Entry 6VY9 (X-ray diffraction, 3.19 A resolution); this record covers chains A and D of the 4 polymer chains in the assembly.

== Chain A (and D) ==
Protein: Deoxybrevianamide E synthase notF
Organism: Aspergillus sp
Notes: EC 2.5.1.109; chain D of this document is another copy of the same molecule, construct and numbering; everything in this record applies to it too
UniProt: E0Y3X1 (NOTF_ASPSM); numbering as in UniProt (aligned over 1-452)
Sequence (472 residues; row label = number of the first residue in the row; numbers below 1 keep their minus sign (Met-19 is residue -19)):
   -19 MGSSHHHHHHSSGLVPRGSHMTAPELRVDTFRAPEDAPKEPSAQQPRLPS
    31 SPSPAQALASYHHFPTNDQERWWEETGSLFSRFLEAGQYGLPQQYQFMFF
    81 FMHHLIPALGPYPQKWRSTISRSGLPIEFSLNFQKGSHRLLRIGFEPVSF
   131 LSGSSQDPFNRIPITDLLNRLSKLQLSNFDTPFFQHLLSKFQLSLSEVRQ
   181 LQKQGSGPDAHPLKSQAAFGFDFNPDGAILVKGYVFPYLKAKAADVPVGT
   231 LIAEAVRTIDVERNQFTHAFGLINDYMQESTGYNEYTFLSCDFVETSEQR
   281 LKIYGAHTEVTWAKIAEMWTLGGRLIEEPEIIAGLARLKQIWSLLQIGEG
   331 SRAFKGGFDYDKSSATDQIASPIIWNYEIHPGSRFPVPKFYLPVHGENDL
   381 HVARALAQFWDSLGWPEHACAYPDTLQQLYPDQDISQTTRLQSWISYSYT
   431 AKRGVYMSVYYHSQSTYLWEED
Not modelled in the structure: -19 to 30, 331-350, 447-452
Differences from the reference sequence: initiating methionine (-19); expression tag (-18 to 0)
UniProt features mapped onto this chain:
  - binding site (brevianamide F): Glu108
  - binding site (dimethylallyl diphosphate): Arg122, Lys212, Tyr214, Lys282, Tyr284, Tyr371, Tyr436, Tyr440
  - site: Gly124 (Required for regioselectivity)
  - mutagenesis: Glu108 (E108D/G: Leads to less than 8% catalytic activity), Arg122 (R122G/H: Leads to less than 2% catalytic activity), Trp424 (W424G: Leads to less than 2% catalytic activity; W424Y: Retains about 25% catalyticactivity)
Reported in the primary citation:
  - conformationally variable residues (order/disorder transition): Gly328 to Gln348
  - mutagenesis - L193A: abolished expression

== Interface between chain A and chain D ==
Residue-residue contacts - 14 pairs, chain A then chain D:
  His43(A) with Phe130(D); Leu131(D)
  Phe44(A) with Phe130(D)
  Pro45(A) with Phe130(D)
  Thr46(A) with Phe130(D)
  Asn47(A) with Lys95(D); Phe130(D)
  Lys95(A) with Asn47(D)
  Phe130(A) with His43(D); Phe44(D); Pro45(D); Thr46(D); Asn47(D)
  Leu131(A) with His43(D)
Other interface residues (no listed pair), chain A (9 interface residues in all): Gln136
Other interface residues (no listed pair), chain D (9 interface residues in all): Gln136

== Overview ==
Chain A and chain D each contribute 9 residues to their interface. Curated annotation (UniProt) lists
brevianamide F-binding residue Glu108(A), 8 dimethylallyl diphosphate-binding residues and 3 mutagenesis sites
on chain A. From the paper: L193A of chain A abolishes expression; conformational variability at Gly328(A).
Both chains are Deoxybrevianamide E synthase notF (Aspergillus sp). Entry 6VY9 (Crystal structure of NotF
prenyltransferase) was determined by X-ray diffraction together with 6VYA from the same study.
